PDB entry 6YLX | electron microscopy, 3.90 A resolution | chains g and 1 of the 47 polymer chains in the assembly

Chain g:
Protein: 60S ribosomal protein L34-A
Source organism: Saccharomyces cerevisiae
UniProtKB: P87262 (RL34A_YEAST); numbering as in UniProt (aligned over 1-121)
Sequence (121 residues; each row starts with the number of its first residue):
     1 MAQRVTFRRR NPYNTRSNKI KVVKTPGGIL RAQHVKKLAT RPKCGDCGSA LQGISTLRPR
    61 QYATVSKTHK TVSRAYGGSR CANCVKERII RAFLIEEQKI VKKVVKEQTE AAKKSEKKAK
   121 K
Not modelled in the structure: 1, 114-121
Disulfide bonds: Cys47-Cys84

Chain 1:
Molecule: 25S rRNA
Source organism: Saccharomyces cerevisiae
Sequence (3396 nucleotides; numbered 1 to 3396; the number before each row is that of its first residue):
     1 GUUUGACCUC AAAUCAGGUA GGAGUACCCG CUGAACUUAA GCAUAUCAAU AAGCGGAGGA
    61 AAAGAAACCA ACCGGGAUUG CCUUAGUAAC GGCGAGUGAA GCGGCAAAAG CUCAAAUUUG
   121 AAAUCUGGUA CCUUCGGUGC CCGAGUUGUA AUUUGGAGAG GGCAACUUUG GGGCCGUUCC
   181 UUGUCUAUGU UCCUUGGAAC AGGACGUCAU AGAGGGUGAG AAUCCCGUGU GGCGAGGAGU
   241 GCGGUUCUUU GUAAAGUGCC UUCGAAGAGU CGAGUUGUUU GGGAAUGCAG CUCUAAGUGG
   301 GUGGUAAAUU CCAUCUAAAG CUAAAUAUUG GCGAGAGACC GAUAGCGAAC AAGUACAGUG
   361 AUGGAAAGAU GAAAAGAACU UUGAAAAGAG AGUGAAAAAG UACGUGAAAU UGUUGAAAGG
   421 GAAGGGCAUU UGAUCAGACA UGGUGUUUUG UGCCCUCUGC UCCUUGUGGG UAGGGGAAUC
   481 UCGCAUUUCA CUGGGCCAGC AUCAGUUUUG GUGGCAGGAU AAAUCCAUAG GAAUGUAGCU
   541 UGCCUCGGUA AGUAUUAUAG CCUGUGGGAA UACUGCCAGC UGGGACUGAG GACUGCGACG
   601 UAAGUCAAGG AUGCUGGCAU AAUGGUUAUA UGCCGCCCGU CUUGAAACAC GGACCAAGGA
   661 GUCUAACGUC UAUGCGAGUG UUUGGGUGUA AAACCCAUAC GCGUAAUGAA AGUGAACGUA
   721 GGUUGGGGCC UCGCAAGAGG UGCACAAUCG ACCGAUCCUG AUGUCUUCGG AUGGAUUUGA
   781 GUAAGAGCAU AGCUGUUGGG ACCCGAAAGA UGGUGAACUA UGCCUGAAUA GGGUGAAGCC
   841 AGAGGAAACU CUGGUGGAGG CUCGUAGCGG UUCUGACGUG CAAAUCGAUC GUCGAAUUUG
   901 GGUAUAGGGG CGAAAGACUA AUCGAACCAU CUAGUAGCUG GUUCCUGCCG AAGUUUCCCU
   961 CAGGAUAGCA GAAGCUCGUA UCAGUUUUAU GAGGUAAAGC GAAUGAUUAG AGGUUCCGGG
  1021 GUCGAAAUGA CCUUGACCUA UUCUCAAACU UUAAAUAUGU AAGAAGUCCU UGUUACUUAA
  1081 UUGAACGUGG ACAUUUGAAU GAAGAGCUUU UAGUGGGCCA UUUUUGGUAA GCAGAACUGG
  1141 CGAUGCGGGA UGAACCGAAC GUAGAGUUAA GGUGCCGGAA UACACGCUCA UCAGACACCA
  1201 CAAAAGGUGU UAGUUCAUCU AGACAGCCGG ACGGUGGCCA UGGAAGUCGG AAUCCGCUAA
  1261 GGAGUGUGUA ACAACUCACC GGCCGAAUGA ACUAGCCCUG AAAAUGGAUG GCGCUCAAGC
  1321 GUGUUACCUA UACUCUACCG UCAGGGUUGA UAUGAUGCCC UGACGAGUAG GCAGGCGUGG
  1381 AGGUCAGUGA CGAAGCCUAG ACCGUAAGGU CGGGUCGAAC GGCCUCUAGU GCAGAUCUUG
  1441 GUGGUAGUAG CAAAUAUUCA AAUGAGAACU UUGAAGACUG AAGUGGGGAA AGGUUCCACG
  1501 UCAACAGCAG UUGGACGUGG GUUAGUCGAU CCUAAGAGAU GGGGAAGCUC CGUUUCAAAG
  1561 GCCUGAUUUU AUGCAGGCCA CCAUCGAAAG GGAAUCCGGU UAAGAUUCCG GAACCUGGAU
  1621 AUGGAUUCUU CACGGUAACG UAACUGAAUG UGGAGACGUC GGCGCGAGCC CUGGGAGGAG
  1681 UUAUCUUUUC UUCUUAACAG CUUAUCACCC CGGAAUUGGU UUAUCCGGAG AUGGGGUCUU
  1741 AUGGCUGGAA GAGGCCAGCA CCUUUGCUGG CUCCGGUGCG CUUGUGACGG CCCGUGAAAA
  1801 UCCACAGGAA GGAAUAGUUU UCAUGCCAGG UCGUACUGAU AACCGCAGCA GGUCUCCAAG
  1861 GUGAACAGCC UCUAGUUGAU AGAAUAAUGU AGAUAAGGGA AGUCGGCAAA AUAGAUCCGU
  1921 AACUUCGGGA UAAGGAUUGG CUCUAAGGGU CGGGUAGUGA GGGCCUUGGU CAGACGCAGC
  1981 GGGCGUGCUU GUGGACUGCU UGGUGGGGCU UGCUCUGCUA GGCGGACUAC UUGCGUGCCU
  2041 UGUUGUAGAC GGCCUUGGUA GGUCUCUUGU AGACCGUCGC UUGCUACAAU UAACGAUCAA
  2101 CUUAGAACUG GUACGGACAA GGGGAAUCUG ACUGUCUAAU UAAAACAUAG CAUUGCGAUG
  2161 GUCAGAAAGU GAUGUUGACG CAAUGUGAUU UCUGCCCAGU GCUCUGAAUG UCAAAGUGAA
  2221 GAAAUUCAAC CAAGCGCGGG UAAACGGCGG GAGUAACUAU GACUCUCUUA AGGUAGCCAA
  2281 AUGCCUCGUC AUCUAAUUAG UGACGCGCAU GAAUGGAUUA ACGAGAUUCC CACUGUCCCU
  2341 AUCUACUAUC UAGCGAAACC ACAGCCAAGG GAACGGGCUU GGCAGAAUCA GCGGGGAAAG
  2401 AAGACCCUGU UGAGCUUGAC UCUAGUUUGA CAUUGUGAAG AGACAUAGAG GGUGUAGAAU
  2461 AAGUGGGAGC UUCGGCGCCA GUGAAAUACC ACUACCUUUA UAGUUUCUUU ACUUAUUCAA
  2521 UGAAGCGGAG CUGGAAUUCA UUUUCCACGU UCUAGCAUUC AAGGUCCCAU UCGGGGCUGA
  2581 UCCGGGUUGA AGACAUUGUC AGGUGGGGAG UUUGGCUGGG GCGGCACAUC UGUUAAACGA
  2641 UAACGCAGAU GUCCUAAGGG GGGCUCAUGG AGAACAGAAA UCUCCAGUAG AACAAAAGGG
  2701 UAAAAGCCCC CUUGAUUUUG AUUUUCAGUG UGAAUACAAA CCAUGAAAGU GUGGCCUAUC
  2761 GAUCCUUUAG UCCCUCGGAA UUUGAGGCUA GAGGUGCCAG AAAAGUUACC ACAGGGAUAA
  2821 CUGGCUUGUG GCAGUCAAGC GUUCAUAGCG ACAUUGCUUU UUGAUUCUUC GAUGUCGGCU
  2881 CUUCCUAUCA UACCGAAGCA GAAUUCGGUA AGCGUUGGAU UGUUCACCCA CUAAUAGGGA
  2941 ACGUGAGCUG GGUUUAGACC GUCGUGAGAC AGGUUAGUUU UACCCUACUG AUGAAUGUUA
  3001 CCGCAAUAGU AAUUGAACUU AGUACGAGAG GAACAGUUCA UUCGGAUAAU UGGUUUUUGC
  3061 GGCUGUCUGA UCAGGCAUUG CCGCGAAGCU ACCAUCCGCU GGAUUAUGGC UGAACGCCUC
  3121 UAAGUCAGAA UCCAUGCUAG AACGCGGUGA UUUCUUUGCU CCACACAAUA UAGAUGGAUA
  3181 CGAAUAAGGC GUCCUUGUGG CGUCGCUGAA CCAUAGCAGG CUAGCAACGG UGCACUUGGC
  3241 GGAAAGGCCU UGGGUGCUUG CUGGCGAAUU GCAAUGUCAU UUUGCGUGGG GAUAAAUCAU
  3301 UUGUAUACGA CUUAGAUGUA CAACGGGGUA UUGUAAGCAG UAGAGUAGCC UUGUUGUUAC
  3361 GAUCUGCUGA GAUUAAGCCU UUGUUGUCUG AUUUGU
Not modelled in the structure: 441-493, 1004-1046, 1069-1088, 1954-2092, 2154-2185, 2192-2312, 2372-2375, 2398-2818, 2941-2942, 2954-2980

Interface between chain g and chain 1:
Residue-residue contacts (103):
  Ala2(g) - C1670(1)  phosphate contact
  Arg4(g) - A1481(1)  hydrogen bond to the base
  Arg4(g) - G1483(1)  hydrogen bond to the base
  Arg4(g) - G1485(1)  base contact
  Arg4(g) - C1857(1)  sugar contact
  Arg4(g) - A1858(1)  hydrogen bond to the base
  Arg4(g) - U1873(1)  base contact
  Val5(g) - G1486(1)  hydrogen bond to the base
  Val5(g) - C1857(1)  sugar contact
  Thr6(g) - G1487(1)  sugar contact
  Phe7(g) - C1856(1)  sugar contact
  Arg8(g) - U1606(1)  sugar contact
  Arg9(g) - C1527(1)  sugar contact
  Arg9(g) - G1528(1)  salt bridge to the phosphate
  Arg9(g) - U1606(1)  hydrogen bond to the base
  Arg10(g) - G1488(1)  hydrogen bond to the sugar
  Arg10(g) - A1489(1)  salt bridge to the phosphate
  Arg10(g) - U1834(1)  hydrogen bond to the phosphate
  Arg10(g) - A1835(1)  salt bridge to the phosphate
  Asn11(g) - A1589(1)  hydrogen bond to the phosphate
  Pro12(g) - G1488(1)  base contact
  Pro12(g) - U1855(1)  sugar contact
  Pro12(g) - C1856(1)  sugar contact
  Tyr13(g) - G1488(1)  base contact
  Tyr13(g) - A1589(1)  base contact
  Tyr13(g) - C1854(1)  hydrogen bond to the base
  Tyr13(g) - U1855(1)  sugar contact
  Asn14(g) - A827(1)  sugar contact
  Asn14(g) - A828(1)  phosphate contact
  Thr15(g) - G1590(1)  sugar contact
  Arg16(g) - C1657(1)  base contact
  Ser17(g) - G1591(1)  phosphate contact
  Lys19(g) - G1784(1)  salt bridge to the phosphate
  Val22(g) - G1668(1)  sugar contact
  Lys24(g) - C1669(1)  salt bridge to the phosphate
  Lys24(g) - U1695(1)  sugar contact
  Thr25(g) - G1598(1)  phosphate contact
  Thr25(g) - U1694(1)  sugar contact
  Pro26(g) - U1694(1)  base contact
  Pro26(g) - U1695(1)  base contact
  Pro26(g) - A1752(1)  base contact
  Pro26(g) - G1753(1)  sugar contact
  Gly27(g) - G1753(1)  sugar contact
  Arg31(g) - C1597(1)  salt bridge to the phosphate
  Arg31(g) - G1598(1)  salt bridge to the phosphate
  Gln33(g) - A1696(1)  hydrogen bond to the sugar
  Gln33(g) - A1697(1)  sugar contact
  Lys36(g) - A1594(1)  salt bridge to the phosphate
  Lys36(g) - U1595(1)  phosphate contact
  Lys37(g) - G1591(1)  salt bridge to the phosphate
  Lys37(g) - G1592(1)  salt bridge to the phosphate
  Lys37(g) - G1655(1)  phosphate contact
  Lys37(g) - A1656(1)  salt bridge to the phosphate
  Thr40(g) - A1654(1)  hydrogen bond to the phosphate
  Thr40(g) - G1655(1)  phosphate contact
  Arg41(g) - U1739(1)  hydrogen bond to the base
  Pro42(g) - G1653(1)  sugar contact
  Lys43(g) - G1653(1)  hydrogen bond to the sugar
  Lys43(g) - A1654(1)  salt bridge to the phosphate
  Gly45(g) - G1652(1)  sugar contact
  Gln52(g) - A1638(1)  hydrogen bond to the sugar
  Gln52(g) - C1639(1)  phosphate contact
  Gln52(g) - A1707(1)  hydrogen bond to the base
  Gln52(g) - C1708(1)  sugar contact
  Gln52(g) - U1737(1)  base contact
  Gln52(g) - C1738(1)  sugar contact
  Gly53(g) - C1639(1)  phosphate contact
  Gly53(g) - G1640(1)  phosphate contact
  Gly53(g) - C1738(1)  hydrogen bond to the sugar
  Ile54(g) - U1739(1)  sugar contact
  Ser55(g) - U1739(1)  phosphate contact
  Ser55(g) - U1740(1)  phosphate contact
  Thr56(g) - U1739(1)  hydrogen bond to the sugar
  Arg58(g) - G1592(1)  salt bridge to the phosphate
  Arg58(g) - G1655(1)  sugar contact
  Pro59(g) - A1654(1)  base contact
  Pro59(g) - C1802(1)  hydrogen bond to the sugar
  Arg60(g) - A1593(1)  sugar contact
  Arg60(g) - U1616(1)  phosphate contact
  Arg60(g) - C1802(1)  sugar contact
  Tyr62(g) - C1803(1)  sugar contact
  Thr64(g) - C1615(1)  hydrogen bond to the phosphate
  Thr64(g) - C1822(1)  phosphate contact
  Val65(g) - U1821(1)  base contact
  Ser66(g) - A1643(1)  hydrogen bond to the phosphate
  Ser66(g) - U1821(1)  sugar contact
  Ser66(g) - C1822(1)  sugar contact
  Lys67(g) - A1804(1)  phosphate contact
  Lys67(g) - U1821(1)  hydrogen bond to the sugar
  Thr68(g) - A1643(1)  hydrogen bond to the phosphate
  Lys70(g) - C1803(1)  hydrogen bond to the phosphate
  Lys70(g) - A1804(1)  salt bridge to the phosphate
  Lys70(g) - U1821(1)  hydrogen bond to the base
  Val72(g) - G1640(1)  phosphate contact
  Ser73(g) - C1639(1)  hydrogen bond to the base
  Arg74(g) - A1638(1)  salt bridge to the phosphate
  Arg74(g) - C1639(1)  salt bridge to the phosphate
  Tyr76(g) - C1805(1)  sugar contact
  Tyr76(g) - A1806(1)  sugar contact
  Gly78(g) - A1804(1)  sugar contact
  Ser79(g) - C1805(1)  sugar contact
  Asn83(g) - C1708(1)  phosphate contact
  Asn83(g) - C1709(1)  hydrogen bond to the phosphate
Interface residues without a listed pair, chain g (64 interface residues in all): Val23, Ile29, His34, Leu38, Leu57, Ala63, His69, Thr71, Ala75, Gly77, Arg80, Ala82
Interface residues without a listed pair, chain 1 (73 interface residues in all): G826, C1596, G1617, C1644, G1646, A1667, A1741, G1754

Overview:
64 residues of chain g and 73 residues of chain 1 are in contact, with 26 hydrogen bonds and 16 salt bridges.
Polar pairs include Arg4(g)-A1481(1), Arg4(g)-G1483(1) and Arg4(g)-A1858(1).
Here chain g is 60S ribosomal protein L34-A and chain 1 is 25S rRNA, both from Saccharomyces cerevisiae. Entry
6YLX (pre-60S State NE1 (TAP-Flag-Nop53)) was determined by electron microscopy (same publication as 6YLE,
6YLF and 6YLY).
